2LEG - chains A and B; structure by solid-state NMR.

[Chain A]
Protein: Thiol:disulfide interchange protein DsbA
From: Escherichia coli
UniProt: P0AEG4 (DSBA_ECOLI); residues 1-189 here correspond to UniProt positions 20-208 (UniProt number = residue number + 19)
Amino-acid sequence (189 residues; each row starts with the number of its first residue):
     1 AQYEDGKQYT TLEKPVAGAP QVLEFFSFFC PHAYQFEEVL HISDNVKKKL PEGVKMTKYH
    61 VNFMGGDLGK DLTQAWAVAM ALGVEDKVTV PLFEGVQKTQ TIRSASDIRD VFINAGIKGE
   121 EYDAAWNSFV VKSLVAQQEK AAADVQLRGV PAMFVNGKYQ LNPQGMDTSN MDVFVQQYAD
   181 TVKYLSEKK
Disordered / not traced: 189
Sequence notes: engineered mutation Ala33 (Cys52 in P0AEG4)

[Chain B]
Protein: Disulfide bond formation protein B
From: Escherichia coli
UniProt: P0A6M2 (DSBB_ECOLI); residue numbers follow UniProt; this construct covers 1-176
Amino-acid sequence (176 residues; row label = number of the first residue in the row):
     1 MLRFLNQASQ GRGAWLLMAF TALALELTAL WFQHVMLLKP CVLCIYERVA LFGVLGAALI
    61 GAIAPKTPLR YVAMVIWLYS AFRGVQLTYE HTMLQLYPSP FATCDFMVRF PEWLPLDKWV
   121 PQVFVASGDS AERQWDFLGL EMPQWLLGIF IAYLIVAVLV VISQPFKAKK RDLFGR
Disordered / not traced: 1-13, 127-141, 163-176
Sequence notes: engineered mutation Ala8 (Cys in P0A6M2), Val49 (Cys in P0A6M2), Ser130 (Cys in P0A6M2)
Cystine bridges: Cys41-Cys44
Residues lining bound ligands: ubiquinone-1 (UQ1): Phe32, Lys39, Cys41, Leu43, Cys44, Glu47, Arg48, Pro143, Leu146

[Interface between chain A and chain B]
Contacting residue pairs (30; chain A residue first):
  Cys30(A) - Cys104(B)  disulfide
  Pro31(A) - Thr103(B)
  Pro31(A) - Cys104(B)
  His32(A) - Leu94(B)
  His32(A) - Ser99(B)
  His32(A) - Ala102(B)
  His32(A) - Thr103(B)
  Ala33(A) - Pro100(B)
  Ala33(A) - Ala102(B)
  Tyr34(A) - Pro98(B)
  Gln35(A) - Pro98(B)
  Gln35(A) - Ser99(B)
  Gln35(A) - Pro100(B)
  Phe36(A) - Pro100(B)
  Leu40(A) - Pro100(B)
  Phe63(A) - Cys104(B)
  Arg148(A) - Asp105(B)
  Arg148(A) - Phe106(B)
  Arg148(A) - Met107(B)
  Arg148(A) - Val108(B)
  Arg148(A) - Arg109(B)
  Gly149(A) - Thr103(B)
  Gly149(A) - Cys104(B)
  Gly149(A) - Asp105(B)
  Val150(A) - Thr103(B)
  Val150(A) - Cys104(B)
  Val150(A) - Asp105(B)
  Pro151(A) - Thr103(B)
  Gln164(A) - Phe101(B)
  Thr168(A) - Phe101(B)
Interface residues without a listed pair, chain A (17 interface residues in all): Glu13, Pro163
Interface residues without a listed pair, chain B (15 interface residues in all): Gln95, Trp119
Inter-chain disulfides: Cys30(A)-Cys104(B)
From the paper, about this interface:
  - pairs named by the authors: Cys30(A)-Cys104(B) (covalent link)

[In short]
17 residues of chain A and 15 residues of chain B are in contact; the contacts include 1 disulfide bond. The
authors report a contact between Cys30(A) and Cys104(B). Bound to chain B: ubiquinone-1.
Chain A is Thiol:disulfide interchange protein DsbA and chain B is Disulfide bond formation protein B, both
from Escherichia coli; the structure, Membrane protein complex DsbB-DsbA structure by joint calculations with
solid-state NMR and X-ray experimental data, was determined by solid-state NMR.
